PDB entry 8OVW | electron microscopy, 3.40 A resolution | chains B and E of the 17 polymer chains in the assembly

== Chain B ==
Name: Centromere-binding protein 1
From: Saccharomyces cerevisiae
Reference sequence: P17106 (CBF1_YEAST); numbering as in UniProt (aligned over 1-351)
Amino-acid sequence (351 residues; row label = number of the first residue in the row):
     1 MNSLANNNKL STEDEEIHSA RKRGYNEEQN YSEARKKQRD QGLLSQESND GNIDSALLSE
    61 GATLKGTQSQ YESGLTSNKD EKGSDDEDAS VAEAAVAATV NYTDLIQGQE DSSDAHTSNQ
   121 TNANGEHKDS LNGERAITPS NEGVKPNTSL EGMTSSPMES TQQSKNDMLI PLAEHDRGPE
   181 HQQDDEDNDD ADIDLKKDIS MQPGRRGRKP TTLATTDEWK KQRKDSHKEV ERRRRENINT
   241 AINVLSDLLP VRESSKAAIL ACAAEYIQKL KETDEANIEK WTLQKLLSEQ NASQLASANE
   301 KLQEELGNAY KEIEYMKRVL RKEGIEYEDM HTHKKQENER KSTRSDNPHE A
Unresolved in the structure: 1-217, 325-351
Swiss-Prot annotation at these positions:
  - modified residue: Met1 (N-acetylmethionine), Ser45 (Phosphoserine), Ser48 (Phosphoserine), Ser84 (Phosphoserine), Thr138 (Phosphothreonine)
Reported in the primary citation:
  - binding site for C0n3 DNA: His227, Glu231, Arg235
  - mutagenesis - L283E/L287W: decreased growth in response to benomyl
  - mutagenesis - K224S/K228S/R234S/R235S/K256S: decreased growth

== Chain E ==
Molecule: C0n3 DNA
Sequence (153 nucleotides; each row starts with the number of its first residue):
     1 ATAAGTCACA TGGTGCCGAG GCCGCTCAAT TGGTCGTAGA CAGCTCTAGC ACCGCTTAAA
    61 CGCACGTACG CGCTGTCCCC CGCGTTTTAA TATTAGTGTA TTTGATTTCC GAAAGTTAAA
   121 AAAGAAATAG TAAGAAATAT ATATTTCATT GAA
Unresolved in the structure: 1, 29-153

== Interface between chain B and chain E ==
Pairs across the interface (10; chain B residue first):
  Arg223(B) with DT2(E), sugar contact; DA3(E), salt bridge to the phosphate
  His227(B) with DT6(E), hydrogen bond to the base
  Val230(B) with DG5(E), phosphate contact; DT6(E), base contact
  Glu231(B) with DC7(E), hydrogen bond to the base; DA8(E), hydrogen bond to the base
  Arg233(B) with DG5(E), salt bridge to the phosphate
  Arg234(B) with DT6(E), phosphate contact; DC7(E), salt bridge to the phosphate
Also at the interface, not in a pair above, chain B (7 interface residues in all): Trp219
Also at the interface, not in a pair above, chain E (7 interface residues in all): DA4

== Overview ==
The chain B/chain E interface involves 7 residues from each chain, with 3 hydrogen bonds and 3 salt bridges.
Among the polar pairs are His227(B)-DT6(E), Glu231(B)-DC7(E) and Glu231(B)-DA8(E). The paper reports a binding
site for C0n3 DNA at His227(B), Glu231(B) and Arg235(B); L283E/L287W of chain B reduce growth in response to
benomyl.
Here chain B is Centromere-binding protein 1 (Saccharomyces cerevisiae) and chain E is C0n3 DNA. Entry 8OVW
(Cryo-EM structure of CBF1-CCAN bound topologically to centromeric DNA) was determined by electron microscopy
(same publication as 8OVX, 8OW0 and 8OW1).
